2WBJ - chains B and C of the 4 polymer chains in the assembly; structure by X-ray diffraction, 3.00 A resolution.

== Chain B ==
Protein: HLA class II histocompatibility antigen, DRB1-15 beta chain
Source organism: Homo sapiens
Notes: fragment: mhc class ii, residues 29-227
UniProt: P01911 (2B1E_HUMAN); residues 1-198 here correspond to UniProt positions 30-227 (UniProt number = residue number + 29)
Chain sequence (200 residues; numbered 1 to 200; the number before each row is that of its first residue):
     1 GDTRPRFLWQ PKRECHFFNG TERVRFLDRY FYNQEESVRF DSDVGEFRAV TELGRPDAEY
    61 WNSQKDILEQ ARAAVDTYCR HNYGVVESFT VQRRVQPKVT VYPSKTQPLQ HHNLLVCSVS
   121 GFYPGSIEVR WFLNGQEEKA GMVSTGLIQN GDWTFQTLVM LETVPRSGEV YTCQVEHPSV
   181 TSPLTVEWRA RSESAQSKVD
Disordered / not traced: 1-2, 109-110, 166-170, 189-200
Disulfides: Cys-15/Cys-79, Cys-117/Cys-173
Covalent attachments: N-acetylglucosamine (NAG) linked to Asn-19
Curated features (UniProtKB/Swiss-Prot):
  - binding site (a peptide antigen): Asp-57, Trp-61, His-81, Asn-82, Arg-93
  - glycosylation: Asn-19 (N-linked (GlcNAc...) asparagine)

== Chain C ==
Protein: Ob TCR
Source organism: Homo sapiens
Chain sequence (219 residues; numbered 1 to 219; the number before each row is that of its first residue):
     1 MQQGEEDPQA LSIQEGENAT MNCSYKTSIN NLQWYRQNSG RGLVHLILIR SNEREKHSGR
    61 LRVTLDTSKK SSSLLITASR AADTASYFCA TDTTSGTYKY IFGTGTRLKV LPNIQNPDPA
   121 VYQLRDSKSS DKSVCLFTDF DSQTNVSQSK DSDVYITDKT VLDMRSMDFK SNSAVAWSNK
   181 SDFACANAFN NSIIPEDTFF PSPENDGGGC KLEHHHHHH
Disordered / not traced: 1-7, 201-219
Disulfides: Cys-23/Cys-89, Cys-135/Cys-185

== How chain B and chain C interact ==
Pairs across the interface (18):
  Glu-69(B) / Arg-50(C)
  Glu-69(B) / Lys-56(C)  salt bridge
  Gln-70(B) / Arg-50(C)
  Arg-72(B) / Asn-52(C)
  Ala-73(B) / Arg-50(C)
  Ala-73(B) / Asn-52(C)
  Asp-76(B) / Asn-30(C)
  Asp-76(B) / Ser-51(C)
  Asp-76(B) / Asn-52(C)
  Thr-77(B) / Asn-30(C)
  Thr-77(B) / Ser-51(C)
  Arg-80(B) / Ser-95(C)
  His-81(B) / Asn-30(C)  hydrogen bond
  His-81(B) / Thr-94(C)
  His-81(B) / Ser-95(C)  hydrogen bond (backbone-side chain)
  His-81(B) / Gly-96(C)
  Gly-84(B) / Ser-95(C)
  Val-85(B) / Ser-95(C)
Also at the interface, not in a pair above, chain B (11 interface residues in all): Asp-66
Also at the interface, not in a pair above, chain C (11 interface residues in all): Asn-31, Glu-53, Thr-93

== Overview ==
Chain B and chain C each contribute 11 residues to their interface; the contacts include 2 hydrogen bonds and
1 salt bridge. Among the polar pairs are Glu-69(B)/Lys-56(C), His-81(B)/Asn-30(C) and His-81(B)/Ser-95(C).
N-acetylglucosamine is covalently linked to Asn-19(B).
Here chain B is HLA class II histocompatibility antigen, DRB1-15 beta chain and chain C is Ob TCR, both from
Homo sapiens. Entry 2WBJ (TCR complex) was determined by X-ray diffraction.
